Entry 2PVK (X-ray diffraction, 1.90 A resolution); this record covers chain A.

== Chain A ==
Molecule: Casein kinase II subunit alpha
Source organism: Zea mays
Notes: EC 2.7.11.1
Reference sequence: P28523 (CSK2A_MAIZE); residues 6-337 here correspond to UniProt positions 1-332 (UniProt number = residue number - 5)
Chain sequence (352 residues; row label = number of the first residue in the row; numbers below 1 keep their minus sign (Met-14 is residue -14)):
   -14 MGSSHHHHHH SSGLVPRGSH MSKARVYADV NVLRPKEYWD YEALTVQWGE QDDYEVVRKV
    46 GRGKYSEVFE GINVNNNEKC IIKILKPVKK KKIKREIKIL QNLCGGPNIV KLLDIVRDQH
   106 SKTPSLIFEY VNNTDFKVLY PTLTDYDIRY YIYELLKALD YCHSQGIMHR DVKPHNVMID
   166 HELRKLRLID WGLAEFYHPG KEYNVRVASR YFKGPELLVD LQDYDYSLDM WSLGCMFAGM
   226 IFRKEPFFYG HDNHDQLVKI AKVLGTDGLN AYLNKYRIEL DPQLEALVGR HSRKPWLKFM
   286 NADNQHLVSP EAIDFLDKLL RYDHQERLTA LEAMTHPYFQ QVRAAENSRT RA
Not modelled in the structure: -14 to 5, 334-337
Sequence notes: expression tag (-14 to 5); engineered mutation Ala256 (Val251 in P28523)
Modified / non-standard residues: Cys89 (s-hydroxycysteine; CSO)
Residues lining bound ligands: P45 (2-(4-chlorobenzylamino)-4-(phenylamino)pyrazolo[1,5-a][1,3,5]triazine-8-carbonitrile): Arg43, Val45, Gly46, Val53, Ile66, Lys68, Val95, Phe113, Glu114, Tyr115, Val116, Asn117, Asn118, Asp120, Phe121, His160, Met163, Ile174, Asp175
Swiss-Prot annotation at these positions:
  - active site: Asp156 (Proton acceptor)
  - binding site (ATP): Val45 to Val53, Lys68

== Summary ==
Ligands of chain A: compound P45. UniProt lists active-site residue Asp156 and 10 ATP-binding residues.
Chain A is Casein kinase II subunit alpha (Zea mays); the structure, Structure-Based Design of
Pyrazolo[1,5-a][1,3,5]triazine Derivatives as Potent Inhibitors of Protein Kinase CK2, was determined by X-ray
diffraction together with 2PVH, 2PVJ, 2PVL, 2PVM and 2PVN from the same study.
